Entry 5JFL (X-ray diffraction, 2.30 A resolution); this record covers chains B and C of the 4 polymer chains in the assembly.

== Chain B (and C) ==
Protein: Aldehyde dehydrogenase
Organism: Rhodopseudomonas palustris (strain BisB18)
Notes: chain C of this document is another copy of the same molecule, construct and numbering; everything in this record applies to it too
Reference sequence: Q21A49 (Q21A49_RHOPB); residues 61-524 here correspond to UniProt positions 1-464 (UniProt number = residue number - 60)
Amino-acid sequence (524 residues; each row starts with the number of its first residue):
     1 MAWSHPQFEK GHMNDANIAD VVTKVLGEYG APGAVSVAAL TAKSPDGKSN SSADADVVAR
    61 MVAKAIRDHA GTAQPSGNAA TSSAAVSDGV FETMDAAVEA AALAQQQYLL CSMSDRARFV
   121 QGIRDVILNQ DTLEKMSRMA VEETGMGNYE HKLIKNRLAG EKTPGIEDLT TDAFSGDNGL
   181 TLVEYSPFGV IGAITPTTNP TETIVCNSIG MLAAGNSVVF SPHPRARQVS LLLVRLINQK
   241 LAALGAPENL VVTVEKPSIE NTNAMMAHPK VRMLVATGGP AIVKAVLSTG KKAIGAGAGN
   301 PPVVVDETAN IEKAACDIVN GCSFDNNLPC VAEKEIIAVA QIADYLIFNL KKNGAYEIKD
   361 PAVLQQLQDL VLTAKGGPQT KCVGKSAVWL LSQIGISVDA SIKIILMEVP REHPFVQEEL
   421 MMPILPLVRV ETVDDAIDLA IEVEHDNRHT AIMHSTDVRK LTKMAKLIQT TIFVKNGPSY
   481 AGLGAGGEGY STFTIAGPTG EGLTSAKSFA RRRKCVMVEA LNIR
Not modelled in the structure: 1-85
Sequence notes: initiating methionine (1); expression tag (2-60)
Small-molecule neighbours: NAD (nicotinamide-adenine-dinucleotide): Ile-194, Thr-195, Pro-196, Thr-197, Thr-198, Asn-199, Ser-221, Pro-222, His-223, Pro-224, Ile-259, Thr-262, Asn-263, Thr-277, Gly-278, Gly-279, Ala-281, Ile-282, Ala-296, Gly-297, Ala-298, Gly-299, Cys-330, Glu-419, Met-421, His-449, Phe-493, Thr-494, Ile-495
What the authors report for this chain:
  - binding site for NAD: Glu-419
  - catalytic residues: Glu-419

== Interface between chain B and chain C ==
Pairs across the interface (17; chain B residue first):
  Val-458(B) with Met-517(C), hydrophobic; Leu-521(C), hydrophobic
  Thr-462(B) with Ala-520(C); Leu-521(C), hydrogen bond (side chain-backbone); Asn-522(C)
  Ala-465(B) with Ile-523(C), hydrophobic
  Lys-466(B) with Asn-522(C); Ile-523(C)
  Gln-469(B) with Arg-524(C), hydrogen bond (side chain-backbone)
  Ala-520(B) with Thr-462(C)
  Leu-521(B) with Thr-462(C), hydrogen bond (backbone-side chain)
  Asn-522(B) with Thr-462(C); Lys-466(C)
  Ile-523(B) with Thr-462(C); Ala-465(C), hydrophobic
  Arg-524(B) with Lys-466(C); Gln-469(C), hydrogen bond (backbone-side chain)
Other interface residues (no listed pair), chain B (11 interface residues in all): Met-517
Other interface residues (no listed pair), chain C (11 interface residues in all): Val-458

== Overview ==
The chain B/chain C interface involves 11 residues from each chain; the contacts include 4 hydrogen bonds.
Among the polar pairs are Thr-462(B)/Leu-521(C) and Gln-469(B)/Arg-524(C). Ligands of chain B: NAD. From the
paper: the catalytic residue Glu-419(B); a binding site for NAD at Glu-419(B).
Chain B and chain C are both Aldehyde dehydrogenase (Rhodopseudomonas palustris (strain BisB18)); the
structure, Crystal structure of Rhodopseudomonas palustris propionaldehyde dehydrogenase with bound NAD+, was
determined by X-ray diffraction together with 5JFM and 5JFN from the same study.
